PDB entry 7SCB | electron microscopy, 2.50 A resolution | chains AF and BB of the 29 polymer chains in the assembly

== Chain AF ==
Protein: Allophycocyanin beta chain
Organism: Synechocystis sp. PCC 6803 substr. Kazusa
Reference sequence: Q01952 (APCB_SYNY3); numbering as in UniProt (aligned over 1-161)
Sequence (161 residues; numbered 1 to 161; the number before each row is that of its first residue):
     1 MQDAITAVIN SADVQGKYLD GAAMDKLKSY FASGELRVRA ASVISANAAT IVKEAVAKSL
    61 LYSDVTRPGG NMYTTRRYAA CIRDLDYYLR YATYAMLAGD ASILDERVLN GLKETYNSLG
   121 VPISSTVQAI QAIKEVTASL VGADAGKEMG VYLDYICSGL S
Covalently attached groups: phycocyanobilin (CYC) linked to Cys81
Small-molecule neighbours:
  - phycocyanobilin (CYC), molecule 1: Lys53, Leu61, Tyr62, Thr66, Tyr73, Thr75, Tyr78
  - phycocyanobilin (CYC), molecule 2: Leu60, Asn71, Met72, Arg76, Arg77, Ala80, Arg83, Asp84, Leu85, Tyr87, Tyr88, Tyr91, Arg107, Leu112, Tyr116, Leu119, Val121, Pro122, Ser125, Thr126, Ala129
UniProt features mapped onto this chain:
  - binding site ((2R,3E)-phycocyanobilin): Cys81
  - modified residue: Asn71 (N4-methylasparagine)

== Chain BB ==
Protein: Phycobilisome 7.8 kDa linker polypeptide, allophycocyanin-associated, core
Organism: Synechocystis sp. PCC 6803 substr. Kazusa
Reference sequence: Q01950 (PYC1_SYNY3); residues 1-67 here = UniProt positions 1-67
Sequence (67 residues; numbered 1 to 67; the number before each row is that of its first residue):
     1 MRMFRITACV PSQTRIRTQR ELQNTYFTKL VPYDNWFREQ QRIMKMGGKI VKVELATGRP
    61 GTNAGLA
Construct notes: conflict Trp36 (Ser in Q01950)
Small-molecule neighbours:
  - phycocyanobilin (CYC), molecule 1: Arg2, Tyr33, Trp36, Phe37, Gln40, Gln41, Met44
  - phycocyanobilin (CYC), molecule 2: Pro11, Ser12, Arg15, Leu22, Gln23, Asn24, Thr25

== Interface between chain AF and chain BB ==
Pairs across the interface (41):
  Tyr73(AF) - Asn63(BB)
  Thr74(AF) - Asn63(BB)
  Arg76(AF) - Thr62(BB)
  Arg76(AF) - Asn63(BB)  hydrogen bond (side chain-backbone)
  Arg76(AF) - Leu66(BB)
  Arg77(AF) - Gly61(BB)
  Arg77(AF) - Asn63(BB)  hydrogen bond
  Arg83(AF) - Phe37(BB)
  Tyr87(AF) - Phe37(BB)  hydrophobic
  Tyr87(AF) - Gln41(BB)
  Tyr91(AF) - Gln41(BB)  hydrogen bond
  Tyr91(AF) - Lys45(BB)
  Glu106(AF) - Met44(BB)
  Glu106(AF) - Gly47(BB)
  Arg107(AF) - Gln41(BB)
  Arg107(AF) - Met44(BB)
  Arg107(AF) - Lys45(BB)  hydrogen bond (side chain-backbone)
  Val108(AF) - Met44(BB)
  Asn110(AF) - Met44(BB)
  Asn110(AF) - Gly48(BB)  hydrogen bond (side chain-backbone)
  Asn110(AF) - Lys49(BB)
  Asn110(AF) - Ile50(BB)  hydrogen bond (side chain-backbone)
  Gly111(AF) - Gln40(BB)
  Gly111(AF) - Ile50(BB)
  Gly111(AF) - Val53(BB)
  Leu112(AF) - Gln40(BB)
  Glu114(AF) - Val51(BB)
  Glu114(AF) - Lys52(BB)
  Glu114(AF) - Val53(BB)
  Glu114(AF) - Glu54(BB)
  Thr115(AF) - Trp36(BB)
  Thr115(AF) - Gln40(BB)
  Thr115(AF) - Val53(BB)
  Ser118(AF) - Phe4(BB)
  Ser118(AF) - Val53(BB)  hydrogen bond (side chain-backbone)
  Ser118(AF) - Glu54(BB)
  Ser118(AF) - Leu55(BB)
  Leu119(AF) - Phe4(BB)  hydrophobic
  Leu119(AF) - Tyr33(BB)  hydrophobic
  Leu119(AF) - Pro60(BB)
  Leu119(AF) - Gly61(BB)
Other interface residues (no listed pair), chain AF (18 interface residues in all): Asp84

== Overview ==
18 residues of chain AF and 22 residues of chain BB are in contact, with 7 hydrogen bonds. Polar contacts
include Arg76(AF)-Asn63(BB), Arg77(AF)-Asn63(BB) and Tyr91(AF)-Gln41(BB). Bound to chain AF: phycocyanobilin.
Bound to chain BB: phycocyanobilin. Covalently linked phycocyanobilin: at Cys81(AF).
Here chain AF is Allophycocyanin beta chain and chain BB is Phycobilisome 7.8 kDa linker polypeptide,
allophycocyanin-associated, core, both from Synechocystis sp. PCC 6803 substr. Kazusa. Entry 7SCB (B-cylinder
of Synechocystis PCC 6803 Phycobilisome, complex with OCP - local refinement) was determined by electron
microscopy (same publication as 7SC7, 7SC9 and 7SCC).
